PDB entry 2PXS | X-ray diffraction, 2.20 A resolution | chain A

[Chain A]
Name: GFP-like fluorescent chromoprotein FP506
Organism: Zoanthus sp
Notes: engineered mutation(s): N66D
UniProt: Q9U6Y5 (GFPL1_ZOASP); aligned to UniProt positions 4-229 over residues 4-231 (the alignment contains insertions or deletions, so no single offset holds)
Amino-acid sequence (227 residues; numbered 4 to 231; 1 number in that range is skipped by the numbering (no residue carries it; nothing is unmodelled there); the number before each row is that of its first residue):
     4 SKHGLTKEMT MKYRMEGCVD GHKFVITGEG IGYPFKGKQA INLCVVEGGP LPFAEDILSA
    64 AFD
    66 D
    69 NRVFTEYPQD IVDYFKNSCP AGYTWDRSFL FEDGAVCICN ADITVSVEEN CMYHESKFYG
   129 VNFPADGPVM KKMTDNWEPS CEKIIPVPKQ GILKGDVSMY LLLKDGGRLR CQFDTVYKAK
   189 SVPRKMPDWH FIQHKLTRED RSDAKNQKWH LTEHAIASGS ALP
Construct notes: chromophore (66, 66, 66)
Modified positions: Asp66 ([(4Z)-2-[(1Z)-ethanimidoyl]-4-(4-hydroxybenzylidene)-5-oxo-4,5-dihydro-1H-imidazol-1-yl]acetic acid; XYG)
What the authors report for this chain:
  - conformationally variable residues (side-chain flip): Ile44
  - catalytic residues: Ala63, Arg95, Glu221 (citing earlier work)

[Summary]
From the paper: catalytic residues Ala63, Arg95 and Glu221; conformational variability at Ile44.
Chain A is GFP-like fluorescent chromoprotein FP506 (Zoanthus sp); the structure, Crystal Structure of N66D
Mutant of Green Fluorescent Protein from Zoanthus sp. at 2.2 A Resolution ..., was determined by X-ray
diffraction together with 2ICR, 2OJK and 2PXW from the same study.
